6ZQX - chain A; structure by X-ray diffraction, 1.84 A resolution.

Chain A:
Name: Fibrinogen C domain-containing protein 1
From: Homo sapiens
Notes: fragment: fibrinogen-like recognition domain
UniProtKB: Q8N539 (FBCD1_HUMAN); numbering as in UniProt (aligned over 236-461)
Chain sequence (226 residues; row label = number of the first residue in the row):
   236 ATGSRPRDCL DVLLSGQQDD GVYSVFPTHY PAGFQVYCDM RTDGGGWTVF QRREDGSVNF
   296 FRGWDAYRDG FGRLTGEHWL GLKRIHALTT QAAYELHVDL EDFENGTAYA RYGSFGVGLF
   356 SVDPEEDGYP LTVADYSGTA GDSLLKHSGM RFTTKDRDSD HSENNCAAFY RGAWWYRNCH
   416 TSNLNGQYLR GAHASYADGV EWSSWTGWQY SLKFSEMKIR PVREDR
Unresolved in the structure: 236-238, 458-461
Swiss-Prot annotation at these positions:
  - binding site (Ca(2+)): D393, D395
  - site (Implicated in ligand binding): Y405, H415, Y431, A432
  - glycosylation: N340 (N-linked (GlcNAc...) asparagine)
  - mutagenesis: D393 (D393N: Complete loss of binding to acetylated bovine serum albumin and reduced binding to chitin; when associated with A-395), D395 (D395A: Complete loss of binding to acetylated bovine serum albumin and reduced binding to chitin; when associated with N-395), Y405 (Y405S: Significantly reduced binding to acetylated bovine serum albumin and loss of binding to chitin; when associated with S-431), H415 (H415G: Complete loss of binding to acetylated bovine serum albumin and chitin), Y431 (Y431S: Significantly reduced binding to acetylated bovine serum albumin and loss of binding to chitin; when associated with S-405), A432 (A432V: Complete loss of binding to acetylated bovine serum albumin and chitin), W443 (W443S: Slight reduction in binding to acetylated bovine serum albumin and no effect on binding to chitin)
Cystine bridges: C244-C273, C401-C414
Covalently attached groups: N-acetylglucosamine (NAG) linked to N340
Ion coordination: Ca2+: D393, D395, S397, N399
Residues lining bound ligands: N-acetylglucosamine (NAG; 2-acetamido-2-deoxy-beta-D-glucopyranose): Y405, N413, C414, H415, Y431, A432, W443
What the authors report for this chain:
  - binding site for N-acetylglucosamine: Y405, C414, H415, Y431
  - binding site for acetic acid: C414, H415
  - binding site for sulfate ion: R297, G298, K390, H396, R412
  - binding site for alpha-L-fucopyranose: H396, E398, N413
  - post-translational modification sites: N340
  - mutagenesis - K381L: abolished binding to AcBSA
  - mutagenesis - H396A: unchanged binding to GlcNAc ligand
  - mutagenesis - K381L: abolished binding to acetylated bovine serum albumin

Overview:
Ligands of chain A: N-acetylglucosamine. Covalently linked N-acetylglucosamine: at N340. D393, D395, S397 and
N399 form the Ca2+ site. UniProt lists Ca2+-binding residues D393 and D395 and 7 mutagenesis sites. The paper
reports a binding site for sulfate ion at R297, G298 and K390 among others; K381L abolishes binding to AcBSA.
Chain A is Fibrinogen C domain-containing protein 1 (Homo sapiens); the structure, Crystal structure of
tetrameric fibrinogen-like recognition domain of FIBCD1 with N,N'-diacetyl chitobiose ligand bound, was
determined by X-ray diffraction (same publication as 6ZQR, 6ZQY, 6ZR0, 6ZR3 and 6ZR4).
